5FDF - chains A and D of the 6 polymer chains in the assembly; structure by X-ray diffraction, 1.76 A resolution.

[Chain A (and D)]
Name: Cephalosporin-C deacetylase
Source organism: Thermotoga maritima
Notes: EC 3.1.1.41, 3.1.1.72; chain D of this document is another copy of the same molecule, construct and numbering; everything in this record applies to it too
UniProtKB: Q9WXT2 (CAH_THEMA); numbering as in UniProt (aligned over 1-325)
Chain sequence (337 residues; row label = number of the first residue in the row; numbers below 1 keep their minus sign (Met-11 is residue -11)):
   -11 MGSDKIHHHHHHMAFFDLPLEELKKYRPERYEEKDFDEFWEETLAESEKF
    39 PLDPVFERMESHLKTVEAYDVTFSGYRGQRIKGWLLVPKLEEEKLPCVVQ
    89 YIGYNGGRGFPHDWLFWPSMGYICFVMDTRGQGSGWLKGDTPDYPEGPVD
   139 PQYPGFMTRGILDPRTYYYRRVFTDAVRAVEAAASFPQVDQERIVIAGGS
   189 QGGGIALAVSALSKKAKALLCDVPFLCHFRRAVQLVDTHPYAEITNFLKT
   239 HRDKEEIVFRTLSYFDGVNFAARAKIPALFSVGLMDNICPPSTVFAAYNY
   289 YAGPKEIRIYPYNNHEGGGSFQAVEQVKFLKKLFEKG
Disordered / not traced: -11 to 3, 134, 324-325
Differences from the reference sequence: initiating methionine (-11); expression tag (-10 to 0)

[How chain A and chain D interact]
Contacting residue pairs (68):
  Asn93(A) with Pro142(D)
  Gly119(A) with Pro139(D); Gln140(D), hydrogen bond (backbone-backbone)
  Gln120(A) with Pro139(D); Gln140(D), hydrogen bond (backbone-backbone)
  Gly121(A) with Thr238(D); His239(D), hydrogen bond (backbone-side chain)
  Ser122(A) with Pro139(D); Gln140(D), hydrogen bond (side chain-backbone); Tyr141(D); Asn234(D); Phe235(D); Thr238(D), hydrogen bond (backbone-side chain); His239(D), hydrogen bond
  Gly123(A) with Thr238(D), hydrogen bond (backbone-side chain)
  Trp124(A) with Thr238(D)
  Leu125(A) with Thr238(D)
  Lys126(A) with Thr238(D)
  Gly127(A) with Pro139(D); His239(D)
  Asp128(A) with Pro139(D)
  Thr129(A) with Pro139(D)
  Pro130(A) with Pro136(D), hydrophobic; Val137(D); Asp138(D)
  Asp131(A) with Pro136(D); Val137(D), hydrogen bond (backbone-backbone)
  Pro133(A) with Pro133(D), hydrophobic; Val137(D)
  Pro136(A) with Pro130(D), hydrophobic; Asp131(D)
  Val137(A) with Gly119(D); Pro130(D); Asp131(D), hydrogen bond (backbone-backbone); Pro133(D)
  Asp138(A) with Pro130(D)
  Pro139(A) with Gly119(D); Gln120(D); Ser122(D); Gly127(D); Asp128(D); Thr129(D)
  Gln140(A) with Gly119(D), hydrogen bond (backbone-backbone); Gln120(D), hydrogen bond (backbone-backbone); Ser122(D), hydrogen bond (backbone-side chain); Phe144(D); Arg147(D)
  Tyr141(A) with Ser122(D)
  Pro142(A) with Asn93(D); Pro142(D); Gly143(D); Phe144(D), hydrophobic
  Gly143(A) with Pro142(D); Gly143(D)
  Phe144(A) with Gln140(D)
  Arg147(A) with Gln140(D), hydrogen bond; Arg147(D)
  Asn234(A) with Ser122(D)
  Phe235(A) with Ser122(D)
  Thr238(A) with Gly121(D); Ser122(D), hydrogen bond (side chain-backbone); Gly123(D), hydrogen bond (side chain-backbone); Trp124(D); Leu125(D); Lys126(D)
  His239(A) with Gly121(D), hydrogen bond (side chain-backbone); Ser122(D), hydrogen bond; Gly127(D)
Interface residues without a listed pair, chain A (31 interface residues in all): Tyr132, Gly135
Interface residues without a listed pair, chain D (32 interface residues in all): Tyr132, Gly135, Asp241

[Overview]
Chain A and chain D form an interface of 31 and 32 residues respectively, with 17 hydrogen bonds. Among the
polar pairs are Gly121(A)-His239(D), Ser122(A)-Gln140(D) and Ser122(A)-Thr238(D).
Chain A and chain D are both Cephalosporin-C deacetylase (Thermotoga maritima); the structure, Crystal
structure of the monoclinic form of Thermotoga maritima Acetyl Esterase TM0077 (apo structure) at 1.76 ...,
was determined by X-ray diffraction, deposited together with 5HFN.
